8DYY - chains I and O of the 19 polymer chains in the assembly; structure by electron microscopy, 3.62 A resolution.

== Chain I ==
Protein: Circumsporozoite protein
Source organism: Plasmodium falciparum
Sequence (278 residues; each row starts with the number of its first residue; numbers below 1 keep their minus sign (Tyr-91 is residue -91)):
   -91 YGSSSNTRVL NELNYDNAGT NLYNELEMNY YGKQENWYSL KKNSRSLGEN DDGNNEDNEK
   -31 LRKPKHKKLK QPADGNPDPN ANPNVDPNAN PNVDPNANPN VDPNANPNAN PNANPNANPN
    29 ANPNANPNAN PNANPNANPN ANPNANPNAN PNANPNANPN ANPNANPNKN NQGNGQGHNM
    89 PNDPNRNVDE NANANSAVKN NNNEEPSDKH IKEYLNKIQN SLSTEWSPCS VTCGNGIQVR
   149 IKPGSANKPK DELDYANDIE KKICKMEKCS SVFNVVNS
Not modelled in the structure: -91 to 1, 74-186

== Chain O ==
Protein: 334 Fab heavy chain
Source organism: Homo sapiens
Notes: antibody fragment or engineered binder
Sequence (227 residues; numbered 1 to 217 plus 10 insertion-coded residues; the number before each row is that of its first residue; a row labelled like 82A-82C holds insertion residues (82A, then the next letters in order)):
     1 QVQLVESGGG VVQPGRSLTL SCAASGFTFS NYGMHWVRQT PGKGLAWVAI IW
   52A Y
    53 DGSKTYYEDS VKGRFTISRD NSKNTLYLQM
82A-82C NSL
    83 RVDDTAVYYC ARVRHSSS
100A-100F RHGSAF
   101 DLWGQGTLVT VSSASTKGPS VFPLAPSSKS TSGGTAALGC LVKDYFPEPV TVSWNSGALT
   161 SGVHTFPAVL QSSGLYSLSS VVTVPSSSLG TQTYICNVNH KPSNTKVDKK VEPKSCD
Not modelled in the structure: 1, 114-217
Disulfide bonds: Cys22-Cys92

== Chain I / chain O interface ==
Pairs across the interface (28):
  Ala41(I) with Lys56(O); Tyr58(O)
  Pro43(I) with Trp52(O); Tyr58(O), hydrophobic
  Asn44(I) with His100B(O); Gly100C(O)
  Ala45(I) with Trp52(O); Arg100A(O)
  Asn46(I) with Trp52(O); Ser98(O), hydrogen bond (side chain-backbone); Ser100(O), hydrogen bond (side chain-backbone); Arg100A(O), hydrogen bond (backbone-backbone); Gly100C(O)
  Pro47(I) with Gly33(O), hydrogen bond (backbone-backbone); Trp52(O); Tyr52A(O); Val95(O), hydrophobic; Gly100C(O)
  Asn48(I) with Asn31(O); Tyr32(O); Gly33(O); Tyr52A(O); Val95(O); Arg96(O), hydrogen bond (side chain-backbone); His97(O); Ser98(O)
  Ala49(I) with Asn31(O), hydrogen bond (backbone-backbone); Tyr52A(O), hydrophobic
Other interface residues (no listed pair), chain I (9 interface residues in all): Asn42
Other interface residues (no listed pair), chain O (16 interface residues in all): Ile50

== In short ==
9 residues of chain I and 16 residues of chain O are in contact, with 6 hydrogen bonds. Polar pairs include
Asn46(I)-Ser98(O), Asn46(I)-Ser100(O) and Asn48(I)-Arg96(O).
Here chain I is Circumsporozoite protein (Plasmodium falciparum) and chain O is 334 Fab heavy chain (Homo
sapiens). Entry 8DYY (Cryo-EM structure of 334 Fab in complex with recombinant shortened Plasmodium falciparum
circumsporozoite protein (rsCSP)) was determined by electron microscopy, deposited together with 8DYW, 8DYX,
8DZ4 and 8EKF.
